Entry 7DOK (electron microscopy, 2.73 A resolution); this record covers chains A and G of the 6 polymer chains in the assembly.

# Chain A
Molecule: RNA-directed RNA polymerase
From: Severe acute respiratory syndrome coronavirus 2
Notes: EC 2.7.7.48
UniProtKB: P0DTD1 (R1AB_SARS2); residues 1-932 here correspond to UniProt positions 4393-5324 (UniProt number = residue number + 4392)
Sequence (943 residues; numbered 0 to 942; the number before each row is that of its first residue; numbering starts at 0):
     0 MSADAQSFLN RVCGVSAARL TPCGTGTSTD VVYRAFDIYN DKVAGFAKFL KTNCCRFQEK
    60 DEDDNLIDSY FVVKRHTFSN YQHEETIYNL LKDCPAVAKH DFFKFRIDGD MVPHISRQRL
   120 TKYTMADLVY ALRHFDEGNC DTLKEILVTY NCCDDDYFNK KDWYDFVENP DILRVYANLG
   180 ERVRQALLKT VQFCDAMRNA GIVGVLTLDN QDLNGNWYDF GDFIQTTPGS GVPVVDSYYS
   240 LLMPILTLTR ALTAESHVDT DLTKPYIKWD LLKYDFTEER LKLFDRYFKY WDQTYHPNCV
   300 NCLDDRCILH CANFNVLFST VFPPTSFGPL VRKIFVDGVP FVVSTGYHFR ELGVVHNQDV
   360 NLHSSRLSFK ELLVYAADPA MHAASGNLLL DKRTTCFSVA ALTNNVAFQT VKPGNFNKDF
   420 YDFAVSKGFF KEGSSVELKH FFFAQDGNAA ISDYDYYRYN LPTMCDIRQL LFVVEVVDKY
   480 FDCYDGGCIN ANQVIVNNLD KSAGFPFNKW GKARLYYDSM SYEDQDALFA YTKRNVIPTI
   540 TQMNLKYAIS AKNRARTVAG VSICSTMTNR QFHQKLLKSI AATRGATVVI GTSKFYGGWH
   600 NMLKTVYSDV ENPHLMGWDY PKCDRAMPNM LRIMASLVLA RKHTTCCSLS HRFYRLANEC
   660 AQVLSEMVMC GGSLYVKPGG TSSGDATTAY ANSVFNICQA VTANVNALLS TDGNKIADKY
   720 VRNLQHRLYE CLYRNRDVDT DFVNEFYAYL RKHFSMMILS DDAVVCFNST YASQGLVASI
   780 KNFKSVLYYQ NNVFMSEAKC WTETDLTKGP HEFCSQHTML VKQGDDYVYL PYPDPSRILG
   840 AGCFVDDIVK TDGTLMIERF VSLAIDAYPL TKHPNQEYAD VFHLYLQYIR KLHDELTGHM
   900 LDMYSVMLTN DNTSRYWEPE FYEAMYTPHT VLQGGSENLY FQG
Disordered / not traced: 0-4, 930-942
Differences from the reference sequence: initiating methionine (0); expression tag (933-942)
Ion coordination: Mg2+ site 1: Asn209, Asp218 (together with pyrophosphate); Mg2+ site 2: Asp218 (together with pyrophosphate); Zn2+ site 1: His295, Cys301, Cys306, Cys310; Zn2+ site 2: Cys487, Cys645, Cys646
Residues lining bound ligands:
  - Penciclovir phosphate (HCU; [(2R)-4-(2-azanyl-6-oxidanylidene-3H-purin-9-yl)-2-(hydroxymethyl)butyl] dihydrogen phosphate): Lys545, Asp623, Ser682, Thr687, Asn691, Ser759, Asp760
  - pyrophosphate: Lys50, Asn52, Lys73, Arg116, Asn209, Tyr217, Asp218
  - pyrophosphate (POP): Lys551, Asp618, Tyr619, Pro620, Lys621, Lys798
Curated features (UniProtKB/Swiss-Prot):
  - region: Lys545 to Arg555 (Interaction with RMP Remdesivir), Thr582 to Pro620 (RdRp Palm N-ter)
  - active site: Ser759, Asp760, Asp761
  - binding site (Mn(2+)): Asn209, Asp218
  - binding site (Zn(2+)): His295, Cys301, Cys306, Cys310, Cys487, His642, Cys645, Cys646
  - site: Gln932 (Cleavage)

# Chain G
Molecule: Non-structural protein 8
From: Severe acute respiratory syndrome coronavirus 2
UniProtKB: P0DTD1 (R1AB_SARS2); residues 1-198 here correspond to UniProt positions 3943-4140 (UniProt number = residue number + 3942)
Sequence (199 residues; each row starts with the number of its first residue; numbering starts at 0):
     0 MAIASEFSSL PSYAAFATAQ EAYEQAVANG DSEVVLKKLK KSLNVAKSEF DRDAAMQRKL
    60 EKMADQAMTQ MYKQARSEDK RAKVTSAMQT MLFTMLRKLD NDALNNIINN ARDGCVPLNI
   120 IPLTTAAKLM VVIPDYNTYK NTCDGTTFTY ASALWEIQQV VDADSKIVQL SEISMDNSPN
   180 LAWPLIVTAL RANSAVKLQ
Disordered / not traced: 0-5, 23-34, 192-198
Differences from the reference sequence: initiating methionine (0)
Curated features (UniProtKB/Swiss-Prot):
  - site: Gln198 (Cleavage)

# Chain A / chain G interface
Contacting residue pairs (26; chain A residue first):
  Phe415(A) - Met94(G)  hydrophobic
  Lys417(A) - Met90(G)
  Lys417(A) - Met94(G)
  Ile847(A) - Lys79(G)
  Ile847(A) - Val83(G)  hydrophobic
  Val848(A) - Ser76(G)
  Val848(A) - Arg80(G)
  Thr850(A) - Lys79(G)  hydrogen bond
  Asp851(A) - Lys79(G)
  Thr853(A) - Tyr71(G)  hydrogen bond
  Thr853(A) - Lys72(G)
  Thr853(A) - Arg75(G)
  Leu854(A) - Tyr71(G)  hydrophobic
  Leu854(A) - Lys72(G)
  Leu854(A) - Arg75(G)
  Leu854(A) - Ser76(G)
  Leu895(A) - Tyr71(G)  hydrophobic
  His898(A) - Tyr71(G)
  Met899(A) - Thr68(G)
  Met899(A) - Tyr71(G)  hydrophobic
  Met902(A) - Tyr71(G)  hydrophobic
  Tyr903(A) - Met70(G)
  Val905(A) - Met67(G)  hydrophobic
  Leu907(A) - Asp64(G)
  Thr908(A) - Glu60(G)  hydrogen bond
  Thr908(A) - Asp64(G)

# Overview
Chain A and chain G form an interface of 16 and 14 residues respectively; the contacts include 3 hydrogen
bonds. Polar contacts include Thr850(A)-Lys79(G), Thr853(A)-Tyr71(G) and Thr908(A)-Glu60(G). Chain A binds
Penciclovir phosphate and pyrophosphate.
Here chain A is RNA-directed RNA polymerase and chain G is Non-structural protein 8, both from Severe acute
respiratory syndrome coronavirus 2. Entry 7DOK (Structure of COVID-19 RNA-dependent RNA polymerase (extended
conformation) bound to penciclovir) was determined by electron microscopy.
